Entry 4PRD (X-ray diffraction, 1.75 A resolution); this record covers chains A and B of the 3 polymer chains in the assembly.

== Chain A ==
Protein: MHC class I antigen
Organism: Homo sapiens
UniProtKB: C5MK56 (C5MK56_HUMAN); residues 1-276 here correspond to UniProt positions 25-300 (UniProt number = residue number + 24)
Amino-acid sequence (276 residues; row label = number of the first residue in the row):
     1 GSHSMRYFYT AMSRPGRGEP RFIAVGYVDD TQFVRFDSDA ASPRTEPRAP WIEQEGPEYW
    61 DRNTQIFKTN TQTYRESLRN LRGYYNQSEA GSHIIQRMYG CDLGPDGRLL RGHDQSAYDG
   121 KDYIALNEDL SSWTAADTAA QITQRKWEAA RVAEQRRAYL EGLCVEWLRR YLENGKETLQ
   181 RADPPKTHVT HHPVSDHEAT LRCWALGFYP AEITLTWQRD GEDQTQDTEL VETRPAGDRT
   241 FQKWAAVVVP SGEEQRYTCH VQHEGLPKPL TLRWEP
Disulfides: C101-C164, C203-C259

== Chain B ==
Protein: Beta-2-microglobulin
Organism: Homo sapiens
UniProtKB: P61769 (B2MG_HUMAN); residues 1-99 here correspond to UniProt positions 21-119 (UniProt number = residue number + 20)
Amino-acid sequence (99 residues; numbered 1 to 99; the number before each row is that of its first residue):
     1 IQRTPKIQVY SRHPAENGKS NFLNCYVSGF HPSDIEVDLL KNGERIEKVE HSDLSFSKDW
    61 SFYLLYYTEF TPTEKDEYAC RVNHVTLSQP KIVKWDRDM
Curated features (UniProtKB/Swiss-Prot):
  - modified residue: Q2 (Pyrrolidone carboxylic acid)
  - glycosylation: I1 (N-linked (Glc) (glycation) isoleucine), K19 (N-linked (Glc) (glycation) lysine), K41 (N-linked (Glc) (glycation) lysine), K48 (N-linked (Glc) (glycation) lysine), K58 (N-linked (Glc) (glycation) lysine), K91 (N-linked (Glc) (glycation) lysine), K94 (N-linked (Glc) (glycation) lysine)
Disulfides: C25-C80

== How chain A and chain B interact ==
Pairs across the interface - 57 pairs, chain A then chain B:
  F8(A) - S55(B)
  F8(A) - F56(B)  hydrophobic
  Y9(A) - F56(B)
  T10(A) - F56(B)
  T10(A) - F62(B)
  M12(A) - S33(B)  hydrogen bond
  M12(A) - D34(B)
  R17(A) - D34(B)  salt bridge
  V25(A) - D53(B)
  V25(A) - L54(B)
  V25(A) - S55(B)
  Y27(A) - S55(B)
  Y27(A) - Y63(B)  hydrogen bond
  Q32(A) - D53(B)  hydrogen bond
  R35(A) - D53(B)  salt bridge
  R48(A) - D53(B)  salt bridge
  I94(A) - P32(B)  hydrophobic
  I94(A) - S33(B)
  Q96(A) - H31(B)  hydrogen bond
  Q96(A) - F56(B)
  Q96(A) - W60(B)  hydrogen bond (side chain-backbone)
  Q96(A) - F62(B)
  R97(A) - F56(B)
  M98(A) - F56(B)  hydrophobic
  M98(A) - K58(B)
  M98(A) - W60(B)  hydrophobic
  Q115(A) - W60(B)
  S116(A) - W60(B)
  A117(A) - W60(B)  hydrophobic
  D119(A) - H31(B)
  G120(A) - R3(B)  hydrogen bond (backbone-side chain)
  G120(A) - H31(B)
  G120(A) - W60(B)
  D122(A) - W60(B)  hydrogen bond
  H192(A) - D98(B)  salt bridge
  R202(A) - D98(B)  hydrogen bond (side chain-backbone)
  R202(A) - M99(B)
  W204(A) - D98(B)
  W204(A) - M99(B)
  V231(A) - Q8(B)
  E232(A) - K6(B)  salt bridge
  E232(A) - Q8(B)  hydrogen bond (backbone-side chain)
  E232(A) - S28(B)  hydrogen bond
  R234(A) - Q8(B)  hydrogen bond
  R234(A) - Y10(B)
  R234(A) - M99(B)  hydrogen bond (side chain-backbone)
  P235(A) - Y10(B)  hydrogen bond (backbone-side chain)
  P235(A) - N24(B)
  P235(A) - Y26(B)
  A236(A) - R12(B)  hydrogen bond (backbone-side chain)
  A236(A) - N24(B)  hydrogen bond (backbone-side chain)
  G237(A) - R12(B)  hydrogen bond (backbone-side chain)
  D238(A) - R12(B)
  Q242(A) - Y10(B)
  Q242(A) - S11(B)  hydrogen bond (side chain-backbone)
  Q242(A) - R12(B)  hydrogen bond (side chain-backbone)
  W244(A) - M99(B)  hydrogen bond (side chain-backbone)
Other interface residues (no listed pair), chain A (35 interface residues in all): R21, I23, T233
Other interface residues (no listed pair), chain B (28 interface residues in all): I1, H13, S57, D59, L65

== Overview ==
Chain A and chain B form an interface of 35 and 28 residues respectively; the contacts include 19 hydrogen
bonds and 5 salt bridges. Polar pairs include R17(A)-D34(B), R35(A)-D53(B) and R48(A)-D53(B).
Chain A is MHC class I antigen and chain B is Beta-2-microglobulin, both from Homo sapiens; the structure,
Crystal structure of a HLA-B*35:08-HPVG-D5, was determined by X-ray diffraction (same publication as 4PR5,
4PRA, 4PRB, 4PRE, 4PRH, 4PRI, 4PRN and 4PRP).
